PDB entry 9GEO | electron microscopy, 2.79 A resolution | chains A and I of the 10 polymer chains in the assembly

# Chain A
Molecule: Histone H3.2
Source organism: Xenopus laevis
UniProt: P84233 (H32_XENLA); residues 37-135 here correspond to UniProt positions 38-136 (UniProt number = residue number + 1)
Chain sequence (99 residues; row label = number of the first residue in the row):
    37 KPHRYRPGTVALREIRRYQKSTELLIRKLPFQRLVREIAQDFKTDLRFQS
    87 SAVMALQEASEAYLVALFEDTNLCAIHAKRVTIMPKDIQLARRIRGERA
Not modelled in the structure: 37-38
Construct notes: conflict Ala102 (Gly103 in P84233)
UniProt features mapped onto this chain:
  - modified residue: Lys37 (N6-methyllysine), Tyr41 (Phosphotyrosine), Lys56 (N6,N6,N6-trimethyllysine), Ser57 (Phosphoserine), Lys64 (N6-(2-hydroxyisobutyryl)lysine), Lys79 (N6,N6,N6-trimethyllysine), Thr80 (Phosphothreonine), Ser86 (Phosphoserine), Thr107 (Phosphothreonine), Lys115 (N6-acetyllysine), Lys122 (N6-(2-hydroxyisobutyryl)lysine)
  - lipidation: Cys110 (S-palmitoyl cysteine)

# Chain I
Molecule: Widom-601 DNA
Sequence (147 nucleotides; numbered -73 to 73; the number before each row is that of its first residue; numbers below 1 keep their minus sign (DA-73 is residue -73)):
   -73 ATCGGATGTATATATCTGACACGTGCCTGGAGACTAGGGAGTAATCCCCT
   -23 TGGCGGTTAAAACGCGGGGGACAGCGCGTACGTGCGTTTAAGCGGTGCTA
    27 GAGCTGTCTACGACCAATTGAGCGGCCTCGGCACCGGGATTCTCGAT
Not modelled in the structure: -73, 73

# Interface between chain A and chain I
Contacting residue pairs (25; chain A residue first):
  Arg40(A) - DG-8(I)  base contact
  Arg40(A) - DC70(I)  sugar contact
  Tyr41(A) - DT69(I)  phosphate contact
  Tyr41(A) - DC70(I)  phosphate contact
  Arg42(A) - DG-5(I)  salt bridge to the phosphate
  Arg42(A) - DC70(I)  salt bridge to the phosphate
  Pro43(A) - DG-5(I)  phosphate contact
  Thr45(A) - DC70(I)  hydrogen bond to the phosphate
  Arg63(A) - DA-14(I)  sugar contact
  Arg63(A) - DA-13(I)  salt bridge to the phosphate
  Arg72(A) - DT-23(I)  salt bridge to the phosphate
  Arg83(A) - DT-24(I)  base contact
  Arg83(A) - DT-23(I)  phosphate contact
  Phe84(A) - DT-24(I)  sugar contact
  Phe84(A) - DT-23(I)  hydrogen bond to the phosphate
  Gln85(A) - DT-24(I)  phosphate contact
  Ser86(A) - DT-24(I)  hydrogen bond to the phosphate
  Arg116(A) - DA-3(I)  phosphate contact
  Arg116(A) - DC-2(I)  phosphate contact
  Val117(A) - DG-4(I)  sugar contact
  Val117(A) - DA-3(I)  hydrogen bond to the phosphate
  Thr118(A) - DG-4(I)  phosphate contact
  Thr118(A) - DA-3(I)  hydrogen bond to the phosphate
  Met120(A) - DA-3(I)  sugar contact
  Met120(A) - DC-2(I)  phosphate contact
Other interface residues (no listed pair), chain A (19 interface residues in all): His39, Leu82, Lys115, Lys122
Other interface residues (no listed pair), chain I (13 interface residues in all): DG-6, DG71

# In short
Chain A and chain I form an interface of 19 and 13 residues respectively; the contacts include 5 hydrogen
bonds and 4 salt bridges. Polar pairs include Thr45(A)-DC70(I), Phe84(A)-DT-23(I) and Ser86(A)-DT-24(I).
Here chain A is Histone H3.2 (Xenopus laevis) and chain I is Widom-601 DNA. Entry 9GEO (Nucleosome core
particle) was determined by electron microscopy together with 9GEN, 9GEP, 9GEQ, 9GER, 9IHD, 9IHE and 9IHF from
the same study.
